Entry 6TZ4 (electron microscopy, 3.20 A resolution); this record covers chains E and TA of the 72 polymer chains in the assembly.

Chain E (and TA):
Name: Charged multivesicular body protein 1b
Organism: Homo sapiens
Notes: chain TA of this document is another copy of the same molecule, construct and numbering; everything in this record applies to it too
Reference sequence: Q7LBR1 (CHM1B_HUMAN); residue numbers follow UniProt; this construct covers 1-199
Sequence (199 residues; each row starts with the number of its first residue):
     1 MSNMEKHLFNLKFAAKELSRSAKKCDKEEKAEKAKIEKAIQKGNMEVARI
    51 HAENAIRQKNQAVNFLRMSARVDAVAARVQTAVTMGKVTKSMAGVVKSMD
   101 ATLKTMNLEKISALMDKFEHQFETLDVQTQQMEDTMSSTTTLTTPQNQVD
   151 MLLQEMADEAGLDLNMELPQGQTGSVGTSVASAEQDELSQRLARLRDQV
Unresolved in the structure: 1, 165-185, 199
Sequence notes: engineered mutation E37 (Lys in Q7LBR1)
Swiss-Prot annotation at these positions:
  - region: M132 to M156 (Interaction with IST1), G174 to V199 (Interaction with SPAST), V180 to V199 (Interaction with VTA1), V180 to R196 (Interaction with VPS4A, MITD1 and STAMBP), A183 to V199 (Interaction with VPS4B)
  - motif: D186 to R196 (MIT-interacting motif)
  - mutagenesis: D158 to E159 (Diminishes interaction with VPS4B), T178 (T178R: Abolishes interaction with SPAST and no effect on interaction with VPS4A; when associated with R-181 and R-184), A181 (A181R: Abolishes interaction with SPAScT and no effect on interaction with VPS4A; when associated with R-178 and R-184), E184 (E184A: Decreases interaction with SPAST; E184R: Abolishes interaction with SPAST and no effect on interaction with VPS4A; when associated with R-178 and R-181), L188 (L188A: Abolishes interaction with SPAST and VPS4A; when associated with A-192), L192 (L192A: Abolishes interaction with SPAST and VPS4A; when associated with A-188; L192A: Abolishes interaction with VPS4B), L195 (L195A: Abolishes interaction with VPS4B)

Chain E / chain TA interface:
Contacting residue pairs - 22 pairs, chain E then chain TA:
  T143(E) with I56(TA); R57(TA); N60(TA)
  T144(E) with E53(TA); R57(TA)
  P145(E) with N60(TA)
  Q146(E) with R49(TA), hydrogen bond
  Q148(E) with I56(TA); N60(TA)
  V149(E) with A52(TA), hydrophobic; E53(TA); I56(TA), hydrophobic
  D150(E) with R49(TA), salt bridge
  L152(E) with K33(TA)
  L153(E) with I36(TA), hydrophobic; A48(TA); R49(TA); A52(TA), hydrophobic
  M156(E) with K33(TA); I36(TA), hydrophobic; E37(TA)
  L162(E) with I40(TA), hydrophobic
Other interface residues (no listed pair), chain E (14 interface residues in all): A157, A160, L164
Other interface residues (no listed pair), chain TA (14 interface residues in all): M45, K59, N64

Summary:
The chain E/chain TA interface involves 14 residues from each chain; the contacts include 1 hydrogen bond and
1 salt bridge. Among the polar pairs are D150(E)-R49(TA) and Q146(E)-R49(TA). UniProt lists 8 mutagenesis
sites on chain E.
Chain E and chain TA are both Charged multivesicular body protein 1b (Homo sapiens); the structure, CryoEM
reconstruction of membrane-bound ESCRT-III filament composed of CHMP1B+IST1 (right-handed), was determined by
electron microscopy (same publication as 6TZ5, 6TZ9 and 6TZA).
